8J2P - chain E; structure by X-ray diffraction, 2.09 A resolution.

[Chain E]
Molecule: Maltose/maltodextrin-binding periplasmic protein, Protein PML
Organism: Escherichia coli (strain K12)
Notes: EC 2.3.2.-
UniProt: chimeric construct of P0AEX9, P29590: residues -189 to 176 from P0AEX9 (MALE_ECOLI) positions 27-392 (UniProt number = residue number + 216); residues 183-236 from P29590 positions 183-236 (same numbers)
Sequence (428 residues; numbered -191 to 236; the number before each row is that of its first residue; numbers below 1 keep their minus sign (Met-191 is residue -191)):
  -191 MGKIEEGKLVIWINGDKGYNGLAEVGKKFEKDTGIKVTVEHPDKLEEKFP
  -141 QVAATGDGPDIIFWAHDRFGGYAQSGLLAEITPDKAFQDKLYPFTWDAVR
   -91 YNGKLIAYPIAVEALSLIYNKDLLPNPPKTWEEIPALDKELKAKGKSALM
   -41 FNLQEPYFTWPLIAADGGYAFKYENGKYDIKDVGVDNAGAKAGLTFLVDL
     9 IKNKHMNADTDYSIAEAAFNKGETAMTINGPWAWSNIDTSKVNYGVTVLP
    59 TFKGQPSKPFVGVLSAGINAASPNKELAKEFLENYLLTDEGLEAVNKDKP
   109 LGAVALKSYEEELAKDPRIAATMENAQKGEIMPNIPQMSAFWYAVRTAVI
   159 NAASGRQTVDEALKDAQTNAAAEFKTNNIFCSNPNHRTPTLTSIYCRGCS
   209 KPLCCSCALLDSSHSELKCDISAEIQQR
Not modelled in the structure: -191 to -189, 183-185, 228-236
Differences from the reference sequence: initiating methionine (-191); expression tag (-190); linker (177-182)
Ion coordination: Zn2+ site 1: Cys189, His194, Cys212, Cys215; Zn2+ site 2: Cys204, Cys207, His222, Cys227
Curated features (UniProtKB/Swiss-Prot):
  - zinc finger: Lys183 to Arg236 (B box-type 2)
  - binding site (Zn(2+)): Cys189, His194, Cys215, His222
Reported in the primary citation:
  - mutagenesis - C189S, C212S, C213A, C213F, C213L, C213S, A216G, A216V, L218G: decreased localization
  - self-association interface (contacts with another copy of this molecule): Cys213 (from molecular simulation)
  - mutagenesis - L217G: abolished localization
  - disease-associated variants - A216V: decreased localization
  - mutagenesis - C213S: abolished binding to ReAsH
  - mutagenesis - C213V: unchanged localization to NEM

[Overview]
The Zn2+ site 1 is built by Cys189, His194, Cys212 and Cys215. Cys204, Cys207, His222 and Cys227 coordinate
Zn2+ site 2. From UniProt: 4 Zn2+-binding residues. From the paper: C189S, C212S and C213A, among others,
reduce localization; a self-association interface involving Cys213; 11 substitutions were tested in all.
Chain E is Maltose/maltodextrin-binding periplasmic protein, Protein PML (Escherichia coli (strain K12)); the
structure, Crystal structure of PML B-box2, was determined by X-ray diffraction, deposited together with 8J25.
